Entry 9HVW (electron microscopy, 3.10 A resolution); this record covers chains C and D of the 8 polymer chains in the assembly.

Chain C:
Protein: Fusion glycoprotein F0
Organism: human respiratory syncytial virus
UniProt: P03420 (FUS_HRSVA); residues 26-105 here = UniProt positions 26-105
Chain sequence (80 residues; numbered 26 to 105; the number before each row is that of its first residue):
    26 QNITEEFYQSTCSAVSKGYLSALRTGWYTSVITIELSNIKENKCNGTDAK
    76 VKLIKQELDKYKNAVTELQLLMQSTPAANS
Not modelled in the structure: 26, 66-78, 98-105
Construct notes: variant Ala102 (Pro in P03420); conflict Ala103 (Thr in P03420), Ser105 (Asn in P03420)
UniProt features mapped onto this chain:
  - glycosylation (N-linked (GlcNAc...) asparagine): Asn27, Asn70
  - mutagenesis: Cys37 (C37S: Impairs translation or folding of the F protein), Cys69 (C69S: Impairs translation or folding of the F protein)

Chain D:
Protein: Fusion glycoprotein F1, Probable N-acetylmuramidase
Organism: human respiratory syncytial virus
Notes: EC 3.2.1.17
UniProt: chimeric construct of P03420, A2RHZ5: residues 137-515 from P03420 (FUS_HRSVA) positions 137-515 (same numbers); residues 547-647 from A2RHZ5 positions 220-320 (UniProt number = residue number - 327)
Chain sequence (511 residues; each row starts with the number of its first residue):
   137 FLGFLLGVGSAIASGIAVSKVLHLEGEVNKIKSALLSTNKAVVSLSNGVS
   187 VLTSKVLDLKNYIDKQLLPIVNKQSCSISNIETVIEFQQKNNRLLEITRE
   237 FSVNAGVTTPVSTYMLTNSELLSLINDMPITNDQKKLMSNNVQIVRQQSY
   287 SIMSIIKEEVLAYVVQLPLYGVIDTPCWKLHTSPLCTTNTKEGSNICLTR
   337 TDRGWYCDNAGSVSFFPQAETCKVQSNRVFCDTMNSLTLPSEVNLCNIDI
   387 FNPKYDCKIMTSKTDVSSSVITSLGAIVSCYGKTKCTASNKNRGIIKTFS
   437 NGCDYVSNKGVDTVSVGNTLYYVNKQEGKSLYVKGEPIINFYDPLVFPSD
   487 EFDASISQVNEKINQSLAFIRKSDELLHNLIKRMKQIEDKIEEIESKQKK
   537 IENEIARIKKGNTNSGGSTTTITNNNSGTNSSSTTYTVKSGDTLWGISQR
   587 YGISVAQIQSANNLKSTIIYIGQKLVLTGSASSTNSGGSNNSASTTPTTS
   637 VTPAKPTSQTT
Not modelled in the structure: 137-216, 325-330, 469-647
Construct notes: conflict Ile152 (Val in P03420), Val379 (Ile in P03420), Ile384 (Val in P03420), Val447 (Met in P03420); linker (516-546)
UniProt features mapped onto this chain:
  - region: Phe137 to Val157 (Fusion peptide)
  - glycosylation: Asn500 (N-linked (GlcNAc...) asparagine)
Cystine bridges: Cys313-Cys343, Cys322-Cys333, Cys358-Cys367, Cys382-Cys393, Cys416-Cys422

Interface between chain C and chain D:
Residue-residue contacts (36):
  Thr50(C) - Ile407(D)
  Thr50(C) - Thr455(D)
  Thr50(C) - Leu456(D)  hydrogen bond (side chain-backbone)
  Thr50(C) - Tyr457(D)
  Thr50(C) - Tyr458(D)
  Gly51(C) - Tyr458(D)
  Trp52(C) - Lys461(D)
  Trp52(C) - Gln462(D)  hydrogen bond (backbone-backbone)
  Tyr53(C) - Gln462(D)
  Tyr53(C) - Gly464(D)
  Tyr53(C) - Lys465(D)
  Thr54(C) - Lys461(D)
  Thr54(C) - Gln462(D)  hydrogen bond (backbone-backbone)
  Thr54(C) - Glu463(D)
  Thr54(C) - Gly464(D)  hydrogen bond (backbone-backbone)
  Ser55(C) - Lys465(D)  hydrogen bond (side chain-backbone)
  Ser55(C) - Leu467(D)
  Val56(C) - Lys465(D)
  Val56(C) - Ser466(D)
  Val56(C) - Leu467(D)  hydrogen bond (backbone-backbone)
  Ile57(C) - Leu467(D)  hydrophobic
  Thr58(C) - Leu467(D)  hydrogen bond (backbone-backbone)
  Thr58(C) - Tyr468(D)
  Glu60(C) - Tyr468(D)
  Gln81(C) - Gln225(D)
  Glu82(C) - Gln225(D)
  Lys85(C) - Gln225(D)
  Lys85(C) - Asn228(D)
  Glu92(C) - Thr249(D)
  Glu92(C) - Thr253(D)  hydrogen bond
  Glu92(C) - Asn254(D)  hydrogen bond (side chain-backbone)
  Leu95(C) - Asn254(D)
  Leu95(C) - Val278(D)
  Leu96(C) - Val278(D)
  Leu96(C) - Gln279(D)  hydrogen bond (backbone-backbone)
  Leu96(C) - Arg282(D)
Other interface residues (no listed pair), chain C (19 interface residues in all): Ile59, Ala89, Met97
Other interface residues (no listed pair), chain D (22 interface residues in all): Tyr250

Overview:
Chain C and chain D form an interface of 19 and 22 residues respectively, with 10 hydrogen bonds. Polar pairs
include Thr50(C)-Leu456(D), Ser55(C)-Lys465(D) and Glu92(C)-Thr253(D). UniProt lists 2 mutagenesis sites on
chain C.
Chain C is Fusion glycoprotein F0 and chain D is Fusion glycoprotein F1, Probable N-acetylmuramidase, both
from human respiratory syncytial virus; the structure, Respiratory Syncytial Virus Fusion protein in the
postfusion conformation in complex with monoclonal antibody 131-2a Fab, was determined by electron microscopy.
